Entry 7VB0 (electron microscopy, 3.60 A resolution); this record covers chains A and G of the 12 polymer chains in the assembly.

# Chain A
Name: V-type ATP synthase alpha chain
From: Thermus thermophilus HB8
Notes: EC 7.1.2.2
UniProtKB: Q56403 (VATA_THET8); numbering as in UniProt (aligned over 1-578)
Chain sequence (578 residues; each row starts with the number of its first residue):
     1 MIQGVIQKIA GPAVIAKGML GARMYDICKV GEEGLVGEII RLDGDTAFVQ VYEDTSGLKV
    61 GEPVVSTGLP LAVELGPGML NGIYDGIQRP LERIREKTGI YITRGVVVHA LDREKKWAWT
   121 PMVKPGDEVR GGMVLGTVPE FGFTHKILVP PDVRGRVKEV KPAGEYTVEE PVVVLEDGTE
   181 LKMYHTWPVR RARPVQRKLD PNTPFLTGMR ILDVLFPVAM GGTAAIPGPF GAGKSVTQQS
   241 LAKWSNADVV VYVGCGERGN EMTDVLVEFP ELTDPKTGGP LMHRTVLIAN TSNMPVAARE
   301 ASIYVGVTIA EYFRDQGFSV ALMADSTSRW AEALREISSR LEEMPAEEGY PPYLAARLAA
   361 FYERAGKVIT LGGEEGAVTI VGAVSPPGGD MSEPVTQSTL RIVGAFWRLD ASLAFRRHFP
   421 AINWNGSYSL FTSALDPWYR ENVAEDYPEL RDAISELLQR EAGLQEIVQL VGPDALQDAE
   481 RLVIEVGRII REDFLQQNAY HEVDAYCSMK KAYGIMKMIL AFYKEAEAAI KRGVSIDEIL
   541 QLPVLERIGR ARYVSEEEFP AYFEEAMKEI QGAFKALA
Construct notes: conflict Ala232 (Ser in Q56403), Ser235 (Thr in Q56403)
Small-molecule neighbours: ADP (adenosine-5'-diphosphate): Pro229, Phe230, Gly231, Ala232, Gly233, Lys234, Ser235, Val236, Arg258, Glu261, Phe419, Pro420, Gln497, Asn498, Ala499, Tyr500

# Chain G
Name: V-type ATP synthase subunit D
From: Thermus thermophilus HB8
UniProtKB: O87880 (VATD_THET8); numbering as in UniProt (aligned over 1-223)
Chain sequence (223 residues; row label = number of the first residue in the row):
     1 MSQVSPTRMN LLQRRGQLRL AQKGVDLLKK KRDALVAEFF GLVREAMEAR KALDQAAKEA
    61 YAALLLAQAF DGPEVVAGAA LGVPPLEGVE AEVENVWGSK VPRLKATFPD GALLSPVGTP
   121 AYTLEASRAF RRYAEALIRV ANTETRLKKI GEEIKKTTRR VNALEQVVIP GIRAQIRFIQ
   181 QVLEQRERED TFRLKRIKGK IEAREAEEEG GRPNPQVEIG AGL
Not modelled in the structure: 1-3, 210-223

# How chain A and chain G interact
Pairs across the interface (13):
  Glu342(A) with Ile201(G)
  Met344(A) with Lys198(G)
  Pro345(A) with Leu194(G)
  Gly389(A) with Met9(G)
  Asp390(A) with Met9(G)
  Met391(A) with Met9(G)
  Ser392(A) with Arg8(G)
  Arg408(A) with Met9(G)
  Glu466(A) with Leu20(G)
  Leu470(A) with Gly24(G); Leu28(G), hydrophobic; Arg160(G); Leu164(G), hydrophobic
Interface residues without a listed pair, chain A (13 interface residues in all): Glu343, Ile467, Val471
Interface residues without a listed pair, chain G (12 interface residues in all): Leu27, Ile197

# Overview
13 residues of chain A and 12 residues of chain G are in contact. Bound to chain A: ADP.
Chain A is V-type ATP synthase alpha chain and chain G is V-type ATP synthase subunit D, both from Thermus
thermophilus HB8; the structure, V1EG domain of V/A-ATPase from Thermus thermophilus at saturated ATP-gamma-S
condition, state3, was determined by electron microscopy (same publication as 7VAI, 7VAJ, 7VAK, 7VAL, 7VAM,
7VAN and 11 further entries).
